9BRX - chain AA; structure by X-ray diffraction, 1.80 A resolution.

Chain AA:
Molecule: Papain-like protease nsp3
From: Severe acute respiratory syndrome coronavirus 2
Notes: EC 3.4.19.12; engineered mutation(s): C270S
UniProtKB: P0DTC1 (R1A_SARS2); residues 0-316 here correspond to UniProt positions 1563-1879 (UniProt number = residue number + 1563)
Sequence (318 residues; numbered -1 to 316; the number before each row is that of its first residue; numbers below 1 keep their minus sign (Met-1 is residue -1)):
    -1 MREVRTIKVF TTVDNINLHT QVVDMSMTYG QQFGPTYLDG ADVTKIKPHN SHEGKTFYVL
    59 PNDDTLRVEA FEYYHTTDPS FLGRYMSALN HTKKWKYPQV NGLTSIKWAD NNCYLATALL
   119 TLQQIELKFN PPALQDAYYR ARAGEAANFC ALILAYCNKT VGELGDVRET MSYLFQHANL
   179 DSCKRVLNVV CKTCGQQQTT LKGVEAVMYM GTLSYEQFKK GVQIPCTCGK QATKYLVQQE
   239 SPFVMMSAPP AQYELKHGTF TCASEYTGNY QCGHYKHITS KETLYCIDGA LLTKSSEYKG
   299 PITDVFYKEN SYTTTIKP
Disordered / not traced: 315-316
Sequence notes: initiating methionine (-1)
Bound ions: Zn2+: Cys189, Cys192, Cys224, Cys226
Residues lining bound ligands: A1ASL ((4R)-N-(2,4-dimethylphenyl)-7-methyl[1,2,4]triazolo[4,3-a]pyrimidin-5-amine): Val187, Val188, Cys189, Cys192, Gly193, Gln194, Gln195, Thr197, Ile222, Pro223, Cys224, Thr225
Reported in the primary citation:
  - binding site for A1ASL: Val187, Val188, Cys192, Gly193, Gln195, Thr197, Thr225, Lys232

Overview:
Chain AA binds compound A1ASL. The Zn2+ site is built by Cys189, Cys192, Cys224 and Cys226. The paper reports
a binding site for A1ASL at Val187, Val188 and Cys192 among others.
Chain AA is Papain-like protease nsp3 (Severe acute respiratory syndrome coronavirus 2); the structure,
SARS-CoV-2 Papain-like Protease (PLpro) with Fragment 10, was determined by X-ray diffraction (same
publication as 9BRV and 9BRW).
